Entry 1I5F (X-ray diffraction, 1.40 A resolution); this record covers chains A and B.

Chain A (and B):
Protein: Cold-shock protein cspb
From: Bacillus caldolyticus
Notes: chain B of this document is another copy of the same molecule, construct and numbering; everything in this record applies to it too
UniProtKB: P41016 (CSPB_BACCL); residue numbers follow UniProt; this construct covers 1-66
Chain sequence (66 residues; each row starts with the number of its first residue):
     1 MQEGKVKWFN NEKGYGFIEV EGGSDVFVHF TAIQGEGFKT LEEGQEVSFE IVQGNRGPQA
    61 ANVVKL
Sequence notes: engineered mutation Glu3 (Arg in P41016)
Bound ions: Na+: Val20, Gly23

Chain A / chain B interface:
Residue-residue contacts (15; chain A residue first):
  Thr31(A) with Gln34(B), hydrogen bond (backbone-side chain); Asn62(B)
  Gln34(A) with Thr31(B), hydrogen bond (side chain-backbone)
  Glu36(A) with Glu36(B); Lys39(B), salt bridge
  Lys39(A) with Glu36(B), salt bridge
  Glu50(A) with Gln59(B), hydrogen bond
  Val52(A) with Val52(B), hydrophobic; Gln53(B); Gln59(B)
  Gln53(A) with Val52(B); Gln53(B), hydrogen bond (backbone-backbone)
  Asn55(A) with Glu50(B)
  Gln59(A) with Val52(B)
  Asn62(A) with Thr31(B)
Also at the interface, not in a pair above, chain A (12 interface residues in all): Gly37, Gly54
Also at the interface, not in a pair above, chain B (11 interface residues in all): Gly54, Asn55

Summary:
The interface between chain A and chain B involves 12 residues on one side and 11 on the other; the contacts
include 4 hydrogen bonds and 2 salt bridges. Among the polar pairs are Glu36(A)-Lys39(B), Thr31(A)-Gln34(B)
and Glu50(A)-Gln59(B).
Chain A and chain B are both Cold-shock protein cspb (Bacillus caldolyticus); the structure, Bacillus
caldolyticus cold-shock protein mutants to study determinants of protein stability, was determined by X-ray
diffraction, deposited together with 1HZ9, 1HZA, 1HZB and 1HZC.
